4PE5 - chains A and D of the 4 polymer chains in the assembly; structure by X-ray diffraction, 3.96 A resolution.

# Chain A
Molecule: Glutamate receptor ionotropic, NMDA 1
Organism: Rattus norvegicus
UniProtKB: P35439 (NMDZ1_RAT); residues 23-847 here = UniProt positions 23-847
Amino-acid sequence (825 residues; row label = number of the first residue in the row):
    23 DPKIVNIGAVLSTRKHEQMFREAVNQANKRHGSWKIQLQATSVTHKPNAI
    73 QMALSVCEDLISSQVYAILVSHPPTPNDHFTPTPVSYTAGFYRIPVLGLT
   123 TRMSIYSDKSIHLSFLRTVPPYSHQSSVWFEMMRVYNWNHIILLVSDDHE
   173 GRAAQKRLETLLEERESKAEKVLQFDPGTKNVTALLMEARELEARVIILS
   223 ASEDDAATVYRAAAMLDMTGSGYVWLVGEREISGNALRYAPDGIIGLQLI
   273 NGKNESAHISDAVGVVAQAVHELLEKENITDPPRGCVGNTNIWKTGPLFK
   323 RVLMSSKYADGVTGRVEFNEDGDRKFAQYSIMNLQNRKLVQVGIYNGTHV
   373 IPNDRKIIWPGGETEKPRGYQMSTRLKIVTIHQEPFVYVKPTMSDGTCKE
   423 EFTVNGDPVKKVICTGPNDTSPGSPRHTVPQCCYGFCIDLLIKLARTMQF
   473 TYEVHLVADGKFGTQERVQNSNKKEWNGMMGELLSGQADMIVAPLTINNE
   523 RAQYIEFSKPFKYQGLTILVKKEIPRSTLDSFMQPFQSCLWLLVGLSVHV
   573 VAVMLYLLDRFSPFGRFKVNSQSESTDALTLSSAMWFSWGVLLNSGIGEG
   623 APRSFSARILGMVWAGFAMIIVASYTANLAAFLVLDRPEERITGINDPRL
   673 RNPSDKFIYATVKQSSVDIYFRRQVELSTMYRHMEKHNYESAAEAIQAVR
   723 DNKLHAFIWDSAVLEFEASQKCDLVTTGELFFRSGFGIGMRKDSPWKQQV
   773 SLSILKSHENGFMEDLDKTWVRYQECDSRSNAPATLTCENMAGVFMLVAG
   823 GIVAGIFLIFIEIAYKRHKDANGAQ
Not modelled in the structure: 23-24, 53-57, 95-102, 442-449, 583-604, 617-622, 657-663, 802-808, 831-847
Sequence notes: engineered mutation Gln-61 (Asn in P35439), Asp-239 (Asn in P35439), Gln-350 (Asn in P35439), Gln-471 (Asn in P35439), Gln-491 (Asn in P35439), Cys-561 (Thr in P35439), Gln-594 (Glu in P35439), Ser-595 (Glu in P35439), Ser-597 (Glu in P35439), Thr-598 (Glu in P35439), Gln-771 (Asn in P35439), Cys-810 (Phe in P35439), Asn-844 (Arg in P35439), Gly-845 (Arg in P35439), Ala-846 (Lys in P35439)
Disulfides: Cys-79/Cys-308, Cys-420/Cys-454, Cys-436/Cys-455, Cys-744/Cys-798
Covalently attached groups: N-acetylglucosamine (NAG) linked to Asn-203, Asn-276, Asn-300, Asn-368, Asn-440
Small-molecule neighbours:
  - glycine (GLY): Phe-484, Pro-516, Leu-517, Thr-518, Arg-523, Ser-687, Ser-688, Trp-731, Asp-732, Phe-758
  - Ifenprodil (QEL; 4-[(1R,2S)-2-(4-benzylpiperidin-1-yl)-1-hydroxypropyl]phenol): Pro-106, Tyr-109, Thr-110, Phe-113, Arg-115, Lys-131, Ser-132, Ile-133, His-134, Leu-135
Curated features (UniProtKB/Swiss-Prot):
  - region: Leu-603 to Pro-624 (Pore-forming)
  - binding site (glycine): Pro-516, Thr-518, Arg-523, Ser-688, Asp-732
  - glycosylation (N-linked (GlcNAc...) asparagine): Asn-203, Asn-276, Asn-300, Asn-368, Asn-440, Asn-674

# Chain D
Molecule: Glutamate receptor ionotropic, NMDA 2B
Organism: Rattus norvegicus
UniProtKB: Q00960 (NMDE2_RAT); residue numbers follow UniProt; this construct covers 27-396, 403-852
Amino-acid sequence (820 residues; numbered 27 to 852; 6 numbers in that range are skipped by the numbering (no residue carries them; nothing is unmodelled there); the number before each row is that of its first residue):
    27 RSQKSPPSIGIAVILVGTSDEVAIKDAHEKDDFHHLSVVPRVELVAMNET
    77 DPKSIITRICDLMSDRKIQGVVFADDTDQEAIAQILDFISAQTLTPILGI
   127 HGGSSMIMADKDESSMFFQFGPSIEQQASVMLNIMEEYDWYIFSIVTTYF
   177 PGYQDFVNKIRSTIENSFVGWELEEVLLLDMSLDDGDCKIQNQLKKLQSP
   227 IILLYCTKEEATYIFEVANSVGLTGYGYTWIVPSLVAGDTDTVPSEFPTG
   277 LISVSYDEWDYGLPARVRDGIAIITTAASDMLSEHSFIPEPKSSCYNTHE
   327 KRIYQSNMLNRYLINVTFEGRDLSFSEDGYQMHPKLVIILLNKERKWERV
   377 GKWKDKSLQMKYYVWPRMTQ
   403 DDHLSIVTLEEAPFVIVESVDPLSGTCMRNTVPCQKRIISENKTDEEPGY
   453 IKKCCKGFCIDILKKISKSVKFTYDLYLVTNGKHGKKINGTWNGMIGEVV
   503 MKRAYMAVGSLTINEERSEVVDFSVPFIETGISVMVSRSNGTVSPSAFLE
   553 PFSACVWVMMFVMLLIVSAVAVFVFEYFSPVGYNRSLADGREPGGPSFTI
   603 GKAIWLLWGLVFNNSVPVQNPKGTTSKIMVSVWAFFAVIFLASYTANLAA
   653 FMIQEEYVDQVSGLSDKKFQRPNDFSPPFRFGTVPNGSTERNIRNNYAEM
   703 HAYMGKFNQRGVDDALLSLKTGKLDAFIYDAAVLNYMAGRDEGCKLVTIG
   753 SGKVFASTGYGIAIQKDSGWKRQVDLAILQLFGDGEMEELEALWLTGICH
   803 NEKNEVMSSQLDCDNMAGVFYMLGAAMALSLITFISEHLFYWQFRHSFMG
Not modelled in the structure: 27-31, 440-451, 541-549, 568-601, 615-629, 803-806, 839-852
Sequence notes: engineered mutation Cys-214 (Ser in Q00960), Asp-348 (Asn in Q00960), Cys-557 (Asp in Q00960), Ser-588 (Cys in Q00960), Cys-815 (Ile in Q00960), Ser-838 (Cys in Q00960), Ser-849 (Cys in Q00960)
Disulfides: Cys-86/Cys-321, Cys-429/Cys-456, Cys-436/Cys-457, Cys-746/Cys-801
Covalently attached groups: N-acetylglucosamine (NAG) linked to Asn-74, Asn-341, Asn-688
Small-molecule neighbours:
  - glutamic acid (GLU): His-486, Ser-512, Leu-513, Thr-514, Arg-519, Val-686, Gly-689, Ser-690, Thr-691, Tyr-731, Asp-732, Tyr-762
  - Ifenprodil (QEL; 4-[(1R,2S)-2-(4-benzylpiperidin-1-yl)-1-hydroxypropyl]phenol): Ala-107, Gln-110, Ile-111, Phe-114, Thr-174, Tyr-175, Phe-176, Pro-177, Met-207, Glu-236
Curated features (UniProtKB/Swiss-Prot):
  - region: Lys-604 to Pro-623 (Pore-forming)
  - binding site (Zn(2+)): His-127, Glu-284
  - binding site (L-glutamate): Thr-514, Arg-519, Ser-690, Thr-691, Asp-732
  - site: Asn-615 (Functional determinant of NMDA receptors)
  - glycosylation (N-linked (GlcNAc...) asparagine): Asn-74, Asn-341, Asn-444, Asn-491, Asn-542, Asn-688
  - mutagenesis: His-60 (H60A: Normal zinc binding), His-127 (H127A: Reduced zinc binding), Asp-283 (D283A: Slightly reduced zinc binding), Glu-284 (E284A: Reduced zinc binding), His-311 (H311A: Normal zinc binding), His-359 (H359A: Normal zinc binding)

# Interface between chain A and chain D
Pairs across the interface (30; chain A residue first):
  Ile-519(A) / Leu-781(D)  hydrophobic
  Asn-520(A) / Leu-781(D)
  Asn-521(A) / Leu-778(D)
  Asn-521(A) / Leu-781(D)
  Asn-521(A) / Gln-782(D)
  Ala-524(A) / Leu-778(D)
  Ala-524(A) / Leu-781(D)  hydrophobic
  Gln-525(A) / Leu-778(D)
  Pro-532(A) / Pro-528(D)  hydrophobic
  Tyr-535(A) / Pro-528(D)  hydrophobic
  Tyr-535(A) / Glu-531(D)
  Tyr-535(A) / Thr-760(D)
  Tyr-535(A) / Gly-761(D)
  Leu-615(A) / Ser-633(D)
  Leu-615(A) / Ala-636(D)
  Leu-615(A) / Phe-637(D)
  Leu-651(A) / Ala-648(D)
  Ala-652(A) / Ala-648(D)
  Tyr-692(A) / Gly-785(D)
  Gln-696(A) / Gly-785(D)
  Gln-696(A) / Asp-786(D)  hydrogen bond (side chain-backbone)
  Phe-754(A) / Phe-784(D)
  Leu-774(A) / Ser-520(D)
  Lys-778(A) / Glu-517(D)
  His-780(A) / Ala-758(D)
  His-780(A) / Ser-759(D)  hydrogen bond (side chain-backbone)
  Glu-781(A) / Asn-694(D)
  Glu-781(A) / Asn-697(D)
  Cys-810(A) / Cys-557(D)  disulfide
  Val-820(A) / Phe-638(D)  hydrophobic
Other interface residues (no listed pair), chain A (25 interface residues in all): Thr-648, Leu-655, Val-656, Arg-755, Leu-777, Asn-782
Other interface residues (no listed pair), chain D (25 interface residues in all): Asn-516, Ser-555, Ala-652
Cross-chain cystine bridges: Cys-810(A)/Cys-557(D)

# Summary
The chain A/chain D interface involves 25 residues from each chain; the contacts include 1 disulfide bond and
2 hydrogen bonds. Polar contacts include Gln-696(A)/Asp-786(D) and His-780(A)/Ser-759(D). Bound to chain A:
glycine and Ifenprodil. Bound to chain D: Ifenprodil and glutamic acid.
Chain A is Glutamate receptor ionotropic, NMDA 1 and chain D is Glutamate receptor ionotropic, NMDA 2B, both
from Rattus norvegicus; the structure, Crystal Structure of GluN1a/GluN2B NMDA Receptor Ion Channel, was
determined by X-ray diffraction.
